3H0G - chains A and I of the 12 polymer chains in the assembly; structure by X-ray diffraction, 3.65 A resolution.

Chain A:
Protein: DNA-directed RNA polymerase II subunit rpb1
Organism: Schizosaccharomyces pombe
Notes: EC 2.7.7.6
UniProt: P36594 (RPB1_SCHPO); residues 1-1752 here = UniProt positions 1-1752
Chain sequence (1752 residues; row label = number of the first residue in the row):
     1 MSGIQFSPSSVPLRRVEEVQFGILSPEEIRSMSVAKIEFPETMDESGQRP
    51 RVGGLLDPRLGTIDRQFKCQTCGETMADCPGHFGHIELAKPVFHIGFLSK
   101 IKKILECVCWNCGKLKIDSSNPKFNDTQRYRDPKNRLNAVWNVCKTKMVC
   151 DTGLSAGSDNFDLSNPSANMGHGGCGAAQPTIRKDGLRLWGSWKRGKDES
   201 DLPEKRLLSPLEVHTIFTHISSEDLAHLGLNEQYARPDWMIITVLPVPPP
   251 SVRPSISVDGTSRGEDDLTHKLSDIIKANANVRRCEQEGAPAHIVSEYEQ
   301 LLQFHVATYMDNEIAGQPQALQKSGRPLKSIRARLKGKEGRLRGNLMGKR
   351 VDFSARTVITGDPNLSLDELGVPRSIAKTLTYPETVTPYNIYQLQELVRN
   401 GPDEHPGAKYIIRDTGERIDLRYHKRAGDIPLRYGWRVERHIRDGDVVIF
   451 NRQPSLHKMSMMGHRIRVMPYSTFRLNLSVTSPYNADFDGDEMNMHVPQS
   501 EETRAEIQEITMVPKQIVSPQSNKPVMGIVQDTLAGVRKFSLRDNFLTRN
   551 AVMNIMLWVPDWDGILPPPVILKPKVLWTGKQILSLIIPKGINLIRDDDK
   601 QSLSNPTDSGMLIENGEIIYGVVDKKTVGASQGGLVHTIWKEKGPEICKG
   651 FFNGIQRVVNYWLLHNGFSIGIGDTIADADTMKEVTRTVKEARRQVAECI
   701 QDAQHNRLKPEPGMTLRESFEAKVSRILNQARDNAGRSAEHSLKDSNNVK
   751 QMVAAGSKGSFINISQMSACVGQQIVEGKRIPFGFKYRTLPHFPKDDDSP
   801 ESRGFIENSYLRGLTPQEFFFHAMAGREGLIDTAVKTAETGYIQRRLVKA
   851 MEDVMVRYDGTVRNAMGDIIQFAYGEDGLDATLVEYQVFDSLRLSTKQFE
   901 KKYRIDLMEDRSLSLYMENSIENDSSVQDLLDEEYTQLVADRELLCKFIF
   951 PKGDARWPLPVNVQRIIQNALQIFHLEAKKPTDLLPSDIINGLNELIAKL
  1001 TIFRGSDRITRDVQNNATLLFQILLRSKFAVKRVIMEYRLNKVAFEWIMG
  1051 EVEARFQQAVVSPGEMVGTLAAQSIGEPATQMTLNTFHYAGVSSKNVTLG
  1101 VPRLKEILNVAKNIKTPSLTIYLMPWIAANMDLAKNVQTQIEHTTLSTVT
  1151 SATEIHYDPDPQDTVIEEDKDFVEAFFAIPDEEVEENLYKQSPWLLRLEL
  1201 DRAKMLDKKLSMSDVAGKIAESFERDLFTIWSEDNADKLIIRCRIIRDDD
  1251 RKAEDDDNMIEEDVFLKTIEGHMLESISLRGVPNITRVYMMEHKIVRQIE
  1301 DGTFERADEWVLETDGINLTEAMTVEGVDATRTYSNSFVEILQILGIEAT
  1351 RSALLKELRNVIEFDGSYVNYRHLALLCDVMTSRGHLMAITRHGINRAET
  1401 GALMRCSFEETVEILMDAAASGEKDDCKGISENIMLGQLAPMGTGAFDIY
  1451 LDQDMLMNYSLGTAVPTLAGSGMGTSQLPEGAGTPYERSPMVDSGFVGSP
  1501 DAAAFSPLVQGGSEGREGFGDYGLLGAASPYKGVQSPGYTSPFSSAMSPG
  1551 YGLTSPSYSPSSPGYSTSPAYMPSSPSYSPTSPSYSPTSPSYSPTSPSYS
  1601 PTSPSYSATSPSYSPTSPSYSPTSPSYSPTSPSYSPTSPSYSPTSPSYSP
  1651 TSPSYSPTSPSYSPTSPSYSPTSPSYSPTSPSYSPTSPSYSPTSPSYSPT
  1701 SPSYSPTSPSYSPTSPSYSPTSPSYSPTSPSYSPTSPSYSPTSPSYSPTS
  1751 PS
Disordered / not traced: 1, 1498-1752
Metal / ion sites: Zn2+ site 1: Cys-69, Cys-79; Zn2+ site 2: Cys-109, Cys-112, Cys-150
Swiss-Prot annotation at these positions:
  - region: Pro-816 to Glu-828 (Bridging helix)
  - binding site (Zn(2+)): Cys-69, Cys-72, Cys-79, His-82, Cys-109, Cys-112, Cys-150, Cys-175
  - binding site (Mg(2+)): Asp-487, Asp-489, Asp-491
  - modified residue: Ser-1489 (Phosphoserine), Ser-1499 (Phosphoserine), Ser-1506 (Phosphoserine), Ser-1529 (Phosphoserine), Tyr-1531 (Phosphotyrosine)
  - cross-link: Lys-1252 (Glycyl lysine isopeptide (Lys-Gly) (interchain with G-Cter in ubiquitin))

Chain I:
Protein: DNA-directed RNA polymerase II subunit RPB9
Organism: Schizosaccharomyces pombe
UniProt: O74635 (RPB9_SCHPO); residue numbers follow UniProt; this construct covers 1-113
Chain sequence (113 residues; numbered 1 to 113; the number before each row is that of its first residue):
     1 MSNFQYCIECNNMLYPREDKVDRVLRLACRNCDYSEIAATSKVYRHELQS
    51 SNVENTTVSHDASTDPTLPRSDKECPRCHQHEAVFYQTHSRRGDTMMTLI
   101 YVCVHCGFAFEEQ
Disordered / not traced: 1-2
Metal / ion sites: Zn2+ site 1: Cys-10, Cys-29, Cys-32; Zn2+ site 2: Cys-103, Cys-106
Swiss-Prot annotation at these positions:
  - zinc finger: Cys-7 to Cys-32 (C4-type), Ser-71 to Glu-111 (TFIIS-type)
  - binding site (Zn(2+)): Cys-7, Cys-10, Cys-29, Cys-32, Cys-75, Cys-78, Cys-103, Cys-106

Chain A / chain I interface:
Residue-residue contacts - 39 pairs, chain A then chain I:
  Gln-704(A) with Gln-87(I); Met-97(I); Leu-99(I)
  His-705(A) with Gln-113(I)
  Asn-706(A) with Met-96(I)
  Arg-707(A) with Gln-113(I)
  Leu-716(A) with Asp-94(I); Met-96(I), hydrophobic
  Arg-717(A) with His-89(I), hydrogen bond
  Tyr-787(A) with Thr-88(I); His-89(I)
  Arg-788(A) with Thr-67(I), hydrogen bond
  Lys-795(A) with Thr-67(I); Leu-68(I)
  Asp-796(A) with Gln-87(I), hydrogen bond (side chain-backbone)
  Thr-1150(A) with Leu-48(I)
  Ala-1152(A) with His-46(I); Glu-47(I)
  Thr-1153(A) with Tyr-44(I); Arg-45(I); His-46(I), hydrogen bond (backbone-backbone)
  Glu-1154(A) with Tyr-44(I); Arg-45(I), salt bridge
  Ile-1155(A) with Lys-42(I); Val-43(I), hydrogen bond (backbone-backbone); Tyr-44(I), hydrogen bond (backbone-backbone)
  His-1156(A) with Ser-41(I), hydrogen bond; Lys-42(I), hydrogen bond (side chain-backbone)
  Tyr-1157(A) with Glu-18(I); Leu-25(I), hydrophobic; Ser-41(I), hydrogen bond (backbone-backbone); Val-43(I), hydrophobic
  Pro-1159(A) with Arg-23(I)
  Asp-1160(A) with Arg-23(I), salt bridge
  Val-1165(A) with Ser-41(I)
  Glu-1167(A) with Lys-42(I)
  Pro-1193(A) with Glu-18(I)
  Ile-1260(A) with Arg-30(I)
  Glu-1261(A) with Pro-16(I)
Also at the interface, not in a pair above, chain A (30 interface residues in all): Ala-703, Phe-793, Ser-1151, Asp-1158, Thr-1164, Trp-1194
Also at the interface, not in a pair above, chain I (29 interface residues in all): Tyr-15, Arg-17, Val-24, Asp-65, Pro-69, Tyr-86

Summary:
The interface between chain A and chain I involves 30 residues on one side and 29 on the other; the contacts
include 9 hydrogen bonds and 2 salt bridges. Among the polar pairs are Glu-1154(A)/Arg-45(I),
Asp-1160(A)/Arg-23(I) and Arg-717(A)/His-89(I).
Chain A is DNA-directed RNA polymerase II subunit rpb1 and chain I is DNA-directed RNA polymerase II subunit
RPB9, both from Schizosaccharomyces pombe; the structure, RNA Polymerase II from Schizosaccharomyces pombe,
was determined by X-ray diffraction.
